Entry 9F6D (electron microscopy, 3.60 A resolution); this record covers chains A and P of the 6 polymer chains in the assembly.

Chain A:
Protein: DNA polymerase epsilon catalytic subunit A
From: Homo sapiens
Notes: EC 2.7.7.7, 3.1.11.-
UniProtKB: Q07864 (DPOE1_HUMAN); residues 1-1200 here = UniProt positions 1-1200
Amino-acid sequence (1200 residues; numbered 1 to 1200; the number before each row is that of its first residue):
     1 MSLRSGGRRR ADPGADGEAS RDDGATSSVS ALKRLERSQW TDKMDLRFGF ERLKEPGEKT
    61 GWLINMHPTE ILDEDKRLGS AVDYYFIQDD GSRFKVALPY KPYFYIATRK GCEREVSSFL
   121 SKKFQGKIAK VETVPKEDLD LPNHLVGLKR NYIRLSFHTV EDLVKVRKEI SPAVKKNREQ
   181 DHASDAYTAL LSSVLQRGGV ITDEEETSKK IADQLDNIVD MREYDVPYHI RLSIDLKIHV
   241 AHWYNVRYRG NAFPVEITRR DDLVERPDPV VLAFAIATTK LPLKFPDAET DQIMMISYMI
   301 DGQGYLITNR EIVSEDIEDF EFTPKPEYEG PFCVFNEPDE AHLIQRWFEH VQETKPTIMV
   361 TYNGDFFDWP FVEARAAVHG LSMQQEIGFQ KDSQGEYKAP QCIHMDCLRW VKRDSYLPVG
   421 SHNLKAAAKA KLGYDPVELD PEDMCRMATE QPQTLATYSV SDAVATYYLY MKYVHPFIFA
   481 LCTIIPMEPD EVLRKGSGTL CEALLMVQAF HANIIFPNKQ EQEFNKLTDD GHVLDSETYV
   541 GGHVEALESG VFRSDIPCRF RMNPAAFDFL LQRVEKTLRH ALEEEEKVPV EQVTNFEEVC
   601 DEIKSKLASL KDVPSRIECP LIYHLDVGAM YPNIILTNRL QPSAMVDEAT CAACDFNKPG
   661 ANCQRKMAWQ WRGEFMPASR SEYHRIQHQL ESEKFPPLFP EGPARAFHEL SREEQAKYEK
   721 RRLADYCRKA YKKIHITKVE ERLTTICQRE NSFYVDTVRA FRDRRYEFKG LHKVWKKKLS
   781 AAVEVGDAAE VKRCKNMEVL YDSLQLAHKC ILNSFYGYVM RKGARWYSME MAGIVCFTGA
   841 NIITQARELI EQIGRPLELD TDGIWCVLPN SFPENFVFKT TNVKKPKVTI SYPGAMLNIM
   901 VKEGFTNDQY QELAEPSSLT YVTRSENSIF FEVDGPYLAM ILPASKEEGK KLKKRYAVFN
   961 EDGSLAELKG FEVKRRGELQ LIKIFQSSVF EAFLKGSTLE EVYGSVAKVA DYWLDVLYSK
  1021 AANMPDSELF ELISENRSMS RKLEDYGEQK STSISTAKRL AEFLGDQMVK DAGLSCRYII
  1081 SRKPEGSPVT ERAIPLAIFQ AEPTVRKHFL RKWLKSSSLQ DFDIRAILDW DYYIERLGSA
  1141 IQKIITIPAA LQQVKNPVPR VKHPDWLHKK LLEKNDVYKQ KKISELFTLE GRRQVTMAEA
Unresolved in the structure: 1-26, 182-212, 1198-1200
Differences from the reference sequence: engineered mutation Ala-275 (Asp in Q07864), Ala-277 (Glu in Q07864)
Metal / ion sites: Mg2+: Val-627, Asp-862 (together with 2',3'-dideoxyadenosine triphosphate); 4Fe-4S cluster Fe: Cys-651, Cys-654, Cys-663, Cys-747
Ligand contacts:
  - 2',3'-dideoxyadenosine triphosphate (DDS): Val-627, Gly-628, Ala-629, Met-630, Tyr-631, Pro-632, Arg-765, Tyr-816, Asp-862
  - 4Fe-4S cluster (SF4): Val-646, Cys-651, Cys-654, Phe-656, Asn-657, Cys-663, Gln-664, Cys-747, Gln-748, Arg-749
Curated features (UniProtKB/Swiss-Prot):
  - modified residue: Ser-1184 (Phosphoserine)
  - natural variant: Ala-189 (A189T: Found in a colorectal sample), Arg-231 (R231H: Found in a colorectal sample), Pro-286 (P286H: Found in a colorectal sample; P286R: Found in a colorectal sample), Phe-367 (F367S: Found in a colorectal sample), Val-411 (V411L: In CRCS12; uncertain significance), Leu-424 (L424V: In CRCS12), Pro-436 (P436R: Found in a colorectal sample), Tyr-458 (Y458F: In CRCS12; uncertain significance), Ser-459 (S459F: Found in a colorectal sample), Arg-762 (R762W: Found in a colorectal sample), Lys-777 (K777N: Found in a colorectal sample), Ala-1007 (A1007P: In IMAGEI; uncertain significance), 1 further natural variant entry in UniProt
What the authors report for this chain:
  - binding site for 2',3'-dideoxyadenosine triphosphate: Ala-629, Met-630, Arg-765
  - contacts within the chain: Glu-858/Lys-954, Asp-860/Lys-954

Chain P:
Molecule: DNA nascent strand
Sequence (24 nucleotides; each row starts with the number of its first residue):
     1 CCTTCCACTT CCCAACCCTC ACCX
Modified residues: 2DA (2',3'-dideoxyadenosine-5'-monophosphate) at position 24

Interface between chain A and chain P:
Pairs across the interface (25; chain A residue first):
  Pro-418(A) / DC22(P)  phosphate contact
  Val-419(A) / DC22(P)  hydrogen bond to the phosphate
  Gly-420(A) / DC22(P)  phosphate contact
  His-735(A) / DC17(P)  salt bridge to the phosphate
  Asp-860(A) / 2DA_24(P)  phosphate contact
  Thr-861(A) / 2DA_24(P)  sugar contact
  Lys-954(A) / DC23(P)  hydrogen bond to the base
  Tyr-956(A) / 2DA_24(P)  hydrogen bond to the phosphate
  Lys-969(A) / DC23(P)  phosphate contact
  Lys-969(A) / 2DA_24(P)  salt bridge to the phosphate
  Gly-970(A) / DC22(P)  phosphate contact
  Gly-970(A) / DC23(P)  hydrogen bond to the phosphate
  Lys-974(A) / DC22(P)  phosphate contact
  Lys-974(A) / DC23(P)  salt bridge to the phosphate
  Arg-975(A) / DC20(P)  base contact
  Arg-975(A) / DA21(P)  hydrogen bond to the sugar
  Arg-975(A) / DC22(P)  hydrogen bond to the sugar
  Arg-976(A) / DA21(P)  salt bridge to the phosphate
  Arg-976(A) / DC22(P)  phosphate contact
  Ser-1038(A) / DA21(P)  phosphate contact
  Ser-1040(A) / DC20(P)  hydrogen bond to the phosphate
  Arg-1041(A) / DT19(P)  salt bridge to the phosphate
  Arg-1041(A) / DC20(P)  salt bridge to the phosphate
  Tyr-1046(A) / DC20(P)  hydrogen bond to the phosphate
  Gln-1049(A) / DC18(P)  phosphate contact
Interface residues without a listed pair, chain A (20 interface residues in all): Ile-734, Met-1039
Interface residues without a listed pair, chain P (9 interface residues in all): DC16

Summary:
20 residues of chain A and 9 residues of chain P are in contact; the contacts include 8 hydrogen bonds and 6
salt bridges. Among the polar pairs are Lys-954(A)/DC23(P), Arg-975(A)/DA21(P) and Arg-975(A)/DC22(P). From
the paper: a binding site for 2',3'-dideoxyadenosine triphosphate at Ala-629(A), Met-630(A) and Arg-765(A);
contacts within the chain involving Glu-858(A), Lys-954(A) and Asp-860(A).
Chain A is DNA polymerase epsilon catalytic subunit A (Homo sapiens) and chain P is DNA nascent strand; the
structure, Human DNA polymerase epsilon bound to DNA and PCNA (open conformation), was determined by electron
microscopy together with 9F6E, 9F6F, 9F6I, 9F6J, 9F6K and 9F6L from the same study.
